5MK1 - chains A and E; structure by X-ray diffraction, 2.50 A resolution.

[Chain A]
Protein: Tyrosine-protein phosphatase non-receptor type 23
Source organism: Homo sapiens
Notes: EC 3.1.3.48
Reference sequence: Q9H3S7 (PTN23_HUMAN); numbering as in UniProt (aligned over 1-361)
Sequence (361 residues; each row starts with the number of its first residue):
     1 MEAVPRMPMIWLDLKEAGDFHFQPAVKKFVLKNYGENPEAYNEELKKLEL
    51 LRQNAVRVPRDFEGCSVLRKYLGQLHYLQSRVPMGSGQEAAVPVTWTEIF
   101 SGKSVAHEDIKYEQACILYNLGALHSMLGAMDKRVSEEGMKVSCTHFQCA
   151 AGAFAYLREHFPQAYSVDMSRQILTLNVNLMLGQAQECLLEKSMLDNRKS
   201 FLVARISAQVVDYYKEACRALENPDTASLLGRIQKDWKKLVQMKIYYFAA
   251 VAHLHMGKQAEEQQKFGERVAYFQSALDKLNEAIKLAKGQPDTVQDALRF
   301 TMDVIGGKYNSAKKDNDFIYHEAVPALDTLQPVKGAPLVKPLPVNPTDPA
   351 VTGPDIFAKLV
Unresolved in the structure: 1-3
Curated features (UniProtKB/Swiss-Prot):
  - natural variant: Arg232 (R232Q: In NEDBASS; uncertain significance), Met302 (M302V: In NEDBASS; uncertain significance)
  - mutagenesis: Leu202 (L202D: Nearly abolishes interaction with CHMP4B. Abolishes interaction with CHMP4B; when associated with D-206), Ile206 (I206D: Abolishes interaction with CHMP4B; when associated with D-202)
What the authors report for this chain:
  - specificity-determining residues: Phe62, His125, Asp348 (by similarity / conservation)
  - mutagenesis - L202D/I206D: abolished localization to endofin-myc

[Chain E]
Protein: Charged multivesicular body protein 4a
Reference sequence: Q9BY43 (CHM4A_HUMAN); residues 1-18 here correspond to UniProt positions 205-222 (UniProt number = residue number + 204)
Sequence (18 residues; each row starts with the number of its first residue):
     1 PKVDEDEEALKQLAEWVS
Unresolved in the structure: 1-7

[Interface between chain A and chain E]
Residue-residue contacts - 18 pairs, chain A then chain E:
  Glu137(A) - Trp16(E)  hydrogen bond
  Met140(A) - Trp16(E)
  Lys141(A) - Trp16(E)
  Cys144(A) - Val17(E)  hydrophobic
  Gln148(A) - Val17(E)  hydrogen bond (side chain-backbone)
  Leu189(A) - Leu13(E)  hydrophobic
  Leu189(A) - Trp16(E)  hydrophobic
  Lys192(A) - Leu13(E)
  Lys192(A) - Trp16(E)
  Asp196(A) - Leu13(E)
  Arg198(A) - Ala9(E)
  Arg198(A) - Gln12(E)  hydrogen bond
  Arg198(A) - Leu13(E)
  Leu202(A) - Ala9(E)  hydrophobic
  Leu202(A) - Leu10(E)  hydrophobic
  Leu338(A) - Leu10(E)  hydrophobic
  Leu338(A) - Val17(E)
  Val339(A) - Val17(E)  hydrophobic
Other interface residues (no listed pair), chain A (17 interface residues in all): Thr145, Cys188, Ser193, Ile206, Leu342
Other interface residues (no listed pair), chain E (7 interface residues in all): Ser18
The authors on this interface:
  - interface residues, chain A: Glu137(A), Leu189(A), Arg198(A), Leu202(A), Ile206(A)
  - interface residues, chain E: Leu13(E), Trp16(E)

[Summary]
The interface between chain A and chain E involves 17 residues on one side and 7 on the other; the contacts
include 3 hydrogen bonds. Polar pairs include Glu137(A)-Trp16(E), Gln148(A)-Val17(E) and Arg198(A)-Gln12(E).
The paper reports that L202D/I206D of chain A abolish localization to endofin-myc; interface residues
Glu137(A), Leu189(A) and Leu13(E) among others.
Chain A is Tyrosine-protein phosphatase non-receptor type 23 (Homo sapiens) and chain E is Charged
multivesicular body protein 4a; the structure, Crystal structure of the His Domain Protein Tyrosine
Phosphatase (HD-PTP/PTPN23) Bro1 domain (CHMP4A peptide complex structure), was determined by X-ray
diffraction, deposited together with 5MJY, 5MJZ, 5MK0, 5MK2 and 5MK3.
